2BJ1 - chains A and B; structure by X-ray diffraction, 3.00 A resolution.

== Chain A (and B) ==
Name: Nickel responsive regulator
From: Pyrococcus horikoshii
Notes: chain B of this document is another copy of the same molecule, construct and numbering; everything in this record applies to it too
UniProtKB: O58316 (NIKR_PYRHO); numbering as in UniProt (aligned over 1-138)
Chain sequence (138 residues; each row starts with the number of its first residue):
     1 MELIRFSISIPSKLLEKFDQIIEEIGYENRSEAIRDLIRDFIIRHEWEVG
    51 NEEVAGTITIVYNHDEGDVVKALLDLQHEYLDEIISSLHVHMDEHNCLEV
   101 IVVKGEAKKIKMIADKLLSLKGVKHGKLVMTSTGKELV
Not modelled in the structure: 134-138
Ion coordination: Ni2+ site 1: His64, Asp65 (shared with Asp75(B) of chain B); Ni2+ site 2: Asp75 (shared with Asp65(B) of chain B); Ni2+ site 3: His78 (shared with His89(B), His91(B), Cys97(B) of chain B); Ni2+ site 4: His89, His91, Cys97 (shared with His78(B) of chain B)
Curated features (UniProtKB/Swiss-Prot):
  - binding site (Ni(2+)): His78, His89, His91, Cys97

== Interface between chain A and chain B ==
Contacting residue pairs - 97 pairs, chain A then chain B:
  Glu2(A) - Pro11(B)
  Glu2(A) - Ser12(B)  hydrogen bond (backbone-backbone)
  Leu3(A) - Ile10(B)
  Leu3(A) - Pro11(B)
  Ile4(A) - Ser9(B)
  Ile4(A) - Ile10(B)  hydrogen bond (backbone-backbone)
  Ile4(A) - Ser12(B)
  Arg5(A) - Ser7(B)  hydrogen bond
  Arg5(A) - Ile8(B)
  Arg5(A) - Ser9(B)
  Phe6(A) - Ser7(B)  hydrogen bond (backbone-side chain)
  Phe6(A) - Ile8(B)  hydrogen bond (backbone-backbone)
  Phe6(A) - Ile10(B)  hydrophobic
  Phe6(A) - Leu15(B)  hydrophobic
  Phe6(A) - Arg30(B)
  Phe6(A) - Ile34(B)  hydrophobic
  Ser7(A) - Arg5(B)  hydrogen bond
  Ser7(A) - Phe6(B)
  Ser7(A) - Ser7(B)
  Ile8(A) - Arg5(B)
  Ile8(A) - Phe6(B)  hydrogen bond (backbone-backbone)
  Ile8(A) - Ser31(B)
  Ile8(A) - Ile34(B)  hydrophobic
  Ser9(A) - Leu3(B)
  Ser9(A) - Arg5(B)
  Ser9(A) - Ser31(B)
  Ser9(A) - Arg35(B)  hydrogen bond (backbone-side chain)
  Ile10(A) - Leu3(B)
  Ile10(A) - Ile4(B)  hydrogen bond (backbone-backbone)
  Ile10(A) - Phe6(B)  hydrophobic
  Ile10(A) - Arg35(B)
  Pro11(A) - Leu3(B)  hydrophobic
  Pro11(A) - Arg35(B)
  Ser12(A) - Glu2(B)  hydrogen bond (side chain-backbone)
  Ser12(A) - Ile4(B)
  Leu14(A) - Arg39(B)
  Leu14(A) - Ile42(B)  hydrophobic
  Leu15(A) - Ile4(B)  hydrophobic
  Leu15(A) - Phe6(B)  hydrophobic
  Lys17(A) - Ile42(B)
  Phe18(A) - Ile38(B)  hydrophobic
  Phe18(A) - Phe41(B)  hydrophobic
  Ile21(A) - Phe41(B)  hydrophobic
  Ile21(A) - Ile42(B)  hydrophobic
  Ile21(A) - His45(B)
  Glu24(A) - His45(B)
  Ile25(A) - Phe41(B)  hydrophobic
  Ile25(A) - His45(B)
  Arg30(A) - Phe6(B)
  Ser31(A) - Ile8(B)
  Ile34(A) - Phe6(B)  hydrophobic
  Ile34(A) - Ile8(B)  hydrophobic
  Arg35(A) - Ser9(B)
  Arg35(A) - Pro11(B)
  Leu37(A) - Leu37(B)
  Leu37(A) - Phe41(B)  hydrophobic
  Ile38(A) - Ile10(B)  hydrophobic
  Ile38(A) - Phe18(B)  hydrophobic
  Arg39(A) - Leu14(B)
  Asp40(A) - Lys127(B)  salt bridge
  Phe41(A) - Phe18(B)  hydrophobic
  Phe41(A) - Ile21(B)  hydrophobic
  Phe41(A) - Ile25(B)  hydrophobic
  Phe41(A) - Leu37(B)  hydrophobic
  Ile42(A) - Leu14(B)  hydrophobic
  Ile42(A) - Lys17(B)
  Ile42(A) - Phe18(B)
  Ile42(A) - Ile21(B)
  Arg44(A) - Lys127(B)
  His45(A) - Ile21(B)
  Glu46(A) - Lys17(B)
  Glu46(A) - Ile21(B)
  Glu48(A) - Glu24(B)
  Val49(A) - Gln20(B)
  Val49(A) - Ile21(B)  hydrophobic
  Ala55(A) - Met92(B)  hydrophobic
  Gly56(A) - Leu98(B)
  Thr57(A) - Thr59(B)  hydrogen bond
  Thr57(A) - Val100(B)
  Thr59(A) - Thr57(B)  hydrogen bond
  Thr59(A) - Val129(B)
  Val61(A) - Thr131(B)
  Ile85(A) - Met92(B)  hydrophobic
  Leu88(A) - Ser86(B)
  Leu88(A) - Val102(B)  hydrophobic
  Val90(A) - Val102(B)  hydrophobic
  Met92(A) - Ala55(B)  hydrophobic
  Met92(A) - Lys104(B)  hydrogen bond (backbone-side chain)
  Leu98(A) - Ala55(B)  hydrophobic
  Leu98(A) - Thr57(B)
  Val100(A) - Thr57(B)
  Val100(A) - Val100(B)  hydrophobic
  Val102(A) - Leu88(B)  hydrophobic
  Val102(A) - Leu98(B)  hydrophobic
  Lys108(A) - Glu24(B)  salt bridge
  Val129(A) - Lys127(B)
  Thr131(A) - His125(B)
Other interface residues (no listed pair), chain A (54 interface residues in all): Met1, Ile22, Ser86, Ser87, Lys104, Lys127
Other interface residues (no listed pair), chain B (48 interface residues in all): Ile22, Gly56, Val61, Ile85, Val90

== Overview ==
Chain A and chain B form an interface of 54 and 48 residues respectively; the contacts include 13 hydrogen
bonds and 2 salt bridges. Polar contacts include Asp40(A)-Lys127(B), Lys108(A)-Glu24(B) and Arg5(A)-Ser7(B).
Curated annotation (UniProt) lists 4 Ni2+-binding residues on chain A.
Chain A and chain B are both Nickel responsive regulator (Pyrococcus horikoshii); the structure, Nikr in open
conformation and nickel bound to high-affinity sites, was determined by X-ray diffraction, deposited together
with 2BJ3, 2BJ7, 2BJ8 and 2BJ9.
